PDB entry 8X2V | X-ray diffraction, 1.29 A resolution | chain A

== Chain A ==
Protein: GH19 chitinase
From: synthetic construct
Chain sequence (232 residues; each row starts with the number of its first residue; numbering starts at 0):
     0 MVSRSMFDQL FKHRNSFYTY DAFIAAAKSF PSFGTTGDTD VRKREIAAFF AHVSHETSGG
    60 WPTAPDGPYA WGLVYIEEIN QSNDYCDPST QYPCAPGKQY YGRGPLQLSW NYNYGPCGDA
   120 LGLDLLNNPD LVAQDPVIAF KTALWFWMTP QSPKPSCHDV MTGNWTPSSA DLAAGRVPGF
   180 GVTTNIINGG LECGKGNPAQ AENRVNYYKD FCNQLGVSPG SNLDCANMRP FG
Disulfide bonds: C85-C93, C192-C224
Reported in the primary citation:
  - contacts within the chain: S57-G59 (hydrogen bond) (proposed by the authors, not directly observed)
  - conformationally variable residues (side-chain flip): S57 (proposed by the authors, not directly observed)

== Summary ==
The paper reports conformational variability at S57; contacts within the chain involving S57 and G59.
Chain A is GH19 chitinase (synthetic construct); the structure, Crystal structure of the ancestral GH19
chitinase, Anc4+LoopII (P12K/N13H mutant), was determined by X-ray diffraction, deposited together with 8X2W,
8HNE and 8HNF.
